PDB entry 4E8O | X-ray diffraction, 2.14 A resolution | chains A and B

== Chain A (and B) ==
Protein: Aac(6')-Ih protein
Organism: Acinetobacter baumannii
Notes: EC 2.3.1.-; chain B of this document is another copy of the same molecule, construct and numbering; everything in this record applies to it too
Reference sequence: Q43899 (Q43899_ACIBA); numbering as in UniProt (aligned over 1-146)
Amino-acid sequence (167 residues; numbered -20 to 146; the number before each row is that of its first residue; numbers below 1 keep their minus sign (Met-20 is residue -20)):
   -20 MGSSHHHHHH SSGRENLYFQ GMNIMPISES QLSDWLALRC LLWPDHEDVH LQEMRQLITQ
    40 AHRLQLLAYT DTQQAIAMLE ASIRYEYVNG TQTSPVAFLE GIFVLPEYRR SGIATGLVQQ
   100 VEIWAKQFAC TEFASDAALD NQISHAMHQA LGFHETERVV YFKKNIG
Not modelled in the structure: -20 to -1 (chain B: -20 to -2)
Sequence notes: expression tag (-20 to 0)
Swiss-Prot annotation at these positions:
  - binding site (substrate): Trp22, His25, Tyr66, Glu79, Asp115, Glu136
  - binding site (acetyl-CoA): Ile81 to Val83, Asn120

== Interface between chain A and chain B ==
Contacting residue pairs - 107 pairs, chain A then chain B:
  Arg63(A) with Glu65(B); Tyr66(B)
  Tyr64(A) with Glu65(B), hydrogen bond (backbone-side chain)
  Glu65(A) with Arg63(B); Tyr64(B), hydrogen bond (side chain-backbone); Glu65(B), hydrogen bond (backbone-side chain)
  Tyr66(A) with Arg63(B)
  Asn68(A) with Asp115(B), hydrogen bond; Tyr140(B)
  Gly69(A) with Lys142(B), hydrogen bond (backbone-side chain)
  Gln71(A) with Lys142(B)
  Glu101(A) with Lys143(B), salt bridge; Ile145(B)
  Ala104(A) with Ile145(B), hydrophobic
  Lys105(A) with Ile145(B); Gly146(B), hydrogen bond (side chain-backbone)
  Thr110(A) with Asn144(B); Ile145(B), hydrogen bond (backbone-backbone)
  Glu111(A) with Lys142(B), salt bridge; Lys143(B); Ile145(B)
  Phe112(A) with Lys142(B); Lys143(B), hydrogen bond (backbone-backbone); Ile145(B), hydrophobic
  Ala113(A) with Phe141(B)
  Ser114(A) with Tyr140(B); Phe141(B), hydrogen bond (backbone-backbone)
  Asp115(A) with Asn68(B); Val138(B); Val139(B); Tyr140(B)
  Ala116(A) with Val138(B); Val139(B), hydrogen bond (backbone-backbone)
  Ala117(A) with Arg137(B)
  Leu118(A) with Leu118(B), hydrophobic; Arg137(B), hydrogen bond (backbone-backbone); Val139(B), hydrophobic
  His124(A) with Val139(B); Phe141(B)
  His127(A) with Phe141(B)
  Leu130(A) with Lys143(B)
  Gly131(A) with Lys143(B)
  Phe132(A) with Phe141(B), hydrophobic; Lys142(B); Lys143(B)
  His133(A) with Phe141(B); Lys142(B), hydrogen bond (backbone-backbone)
  Glu134(A) with Val139(B); Tyr140(B); Phe141(B)
  Thr135(A) with Tyr140(B), hydrogen bond (backbone-backbone); Phe141(B); Lys142(B)
  Glu136(A) with Val139(B); Tyr140(B), hydrogen bond (backbone-backbone)
  Arg137(A) with Ala117(B); Leu118(B), hydrogen bond (backbone-backbone); Val138(B); Val139(B)
  Val138(A) with Asp115(B); Ala116(B); Arg137(B); Val138(B), hydrogen bond (backbone-backbone)
  Val139(A) with Asp115(B); Ala116(B), hydrogen bond (backbone-backbone); Leu118(B), hydrophobic; His124(B); Glu134(B); Glu136(B); Arg137(B)
  Tyr140(A) with Asn68(B); Ser114(B); Asp115(B); Glu134(B); Thr135(B), hydrogen bond (backbone-backbone); Glu136(B), hydrogen bond (backbone-backbone); Val138(B), hydrophobic; Tyr140(B), hydrogen bond
  Phe141(A) with Ala113(B); Ser114(B), hydrogen bond (backbone-backbone); His124(B); His127(B); Phe132(B), hydrophobic; His133(B); Glu134(B); Thr135(B)
  Lys142(A) with Gly69(B), hydrogen bond (side chain-backbone); Gln71(B); Glu111(B), salt bridge; Phe112(B); Phe132(B); His133(B), hydrogen bond (backbone-side chain); Thr135(B)
  Lys143(A) with Glu101(B), salt bridge; Glu111(B); Phe112(B), hydrogen bond (backbone-backbone); Leu130(B); Gly131(B); Phe132(B)
  Asn144(A) with Thr110(B)
  Ile145(A) with Glu101(B); Ala104(B), hydrophobic; Lys105(B); Thr110(B), hydrogen bond (backbone-backbone); Glu111(B); Phe112(B), hydrophobic
  Gly146(A) with Thr110(B)
Also at the interface, not in a pair above, chain A (45 interface residues in all): Ile62, Val67, Thr70, Ala76, Phe77, Cys109, Gln128
Also at the interface, not in a pair above, chain B (44 interface residues in all): Ile62, Val67, Thr70, Ala76, Phe77, Cys109

== Overview ==
The interface between chain A and chain B involves 45 residues on one side and 44 on the other; the contacts
include 25 hydrogen bonds and 4 salt bridges. Among the polar pairs are Glu101(A)-Lys143(B),
Glu111(A)-Lys142(B) and Tyr64(A)-Glu65(B).
Chain A and chain B are both Aac(6')-Ih protein (Acinetobacter baumannii); the structure, Crystal structure of
aminoglycoside antibiotic 6'-N-acetyltransferase AAC(6')-Ih from Acinetobacter baumannii, was determined by
X-ray diffraction, deposited together with 4F0Y and 4EVY.
